Entry 1I94 (X-ray diffraction, 3.20 A resolution); this record covers chains A and C of the 21 polymer chains in the assembly.

== Chain A ==
Molecule: 16S RRNA
Source organism: Thermus thermophilus
Sequence (1514 nucleotides; each row starts with the number of its first residue):
     2 UGUUGGAGAG UUUGAUCCUG GCUCAGGGUG AACGCUGGCG GCGUGCCUAA GACAUGCAAG
    62 UCGUGCGGGC CGCGGGGUUU UACUCCGUGG UCAGCGGCGG ACGGGUGAGU AACGCGUGGG
   122 UGACCUACCC GGAAGAGGGG GACAACCCGG GGAAACUCGG GCUAAUCCCC CAUGUGGACC
   182 CGCCCCUUGG GGUGUGUCCA AAGGGCUUUG CCCGCUUCCG GAUGGGCCCG CGUCCCAUCA
   242 GCUAGUUGGU GGGGUAAUGG CCCACCAAGG CGACGACGGG UAGCCGGUCU GAGAGGAUGG
   302 CCGGCCACAG GGGCACUGAG ACACGGGCCC CACUCCUACG GGAGGCAGCA GUUAGGAAUC
   362 UUCCGCAAUG GGCGCAAGCC UGACGGAGCG ACGCCGCUUG GAGGAAGAAG CCCUUCGGGG
   422 UGUAAACUCC UGAACCCGGG ACGAAACCCC CGACGAGGGG ACUGACGGUA CCGGGGUAAU
   482 AGCGCCGGCC AACUCCGUGC CAGCAGCCGC GGUAAUACGG AGGGCGCGAG CGUUACCCGG
   542 AUUCACUGGG CGUAAAGGGC GUGUAGGCGG CCUGGGGCGU CCCAUGUGAA AGACCACGGC
   602 UCAACCGUGG GGGAGCGUGG GAUACGCUCA GGCUAGACGG UGGGAGAGGG UGGUGGAAUU
   662 CCCGGAGUAG CGGUGAAAUG CGCAGAUACC GGGAGGAACG CCGAUGGCGA AGGCAGCCAC
   722 CUGGUCCACC CGUGACGCUG AGGCGCGAAA GCGUGGGGAG CAAACCGGAU UAGAUACCCG
   782 GGUAGUCCAC GCCCUAAACG AUGCGCGCUA GGUCUCUGGG UCUCCUGGGG GCCGAAGCUA
   842 ACGCGUUAAG CGCGCCGCCU GGGGAGUACG GCCGCAAGGC UGAAACUCAA AGGAAUUGAC
   902 GGGGGCCCGC ACAAGCGGUG GAGCAUGUGG UUUAAUUCGA AGCAACGCGA AGAACCUUAC
   962 CAGGCCUUGA CAUGCUAGGG AACCCGGGUG AAAGCCUGGG GUGCCCCGCG AGGGGAGCCC
  1022 UAGCACAGGU GCUGCAUGGC CGUCGUCAGC UCGUGCCGUG AGGUGUUGGG UUAAGUCCCG
  1082 CAACGAGCGC AACCCCCGCC GUUAGUUGCC AGCGGUUCGG CCGGGCACUC UAACGGGACU
  1142 GCCCGCGAAA GCGGGAGGAA GGAGGGGACG ACGUCUGGUC AGCAUGGCCC UUACGGCCUG
  1202 GGCGACACAC GUGCUACAAU GCCCACUACA AAGCGAUGCC ACCCGGCAAC GGGGAGCUAA
  1262 UCGCAAAAAG GUGGGCCCAG UUCGGAUUGG GGUCUGCAAC CCGACCCCAU GAAGCCGGAA
  1322 UCGCUAGUAA UCGCGGAUCA GCCAUGCCGC GGUGAAUACG UUCCCGGGCC UUGUACACAC
  1382 CGCCCGUCAC GCCAUGGGAG CGGGCUCUAC CCGAAGUCGC CGGGAGCCUA CGGGCAGGCG
  1442 CCGAGGGUAG GGCCCGUGAC UGGGGCGAAG UCGUAACAAG GUAGCUGUAC CGGAAGGUGC
  1502 GGCUGGAUCA CCUC
Ion coordination: Mg2+ site 1 near G21 (its only coordinating residue here); Mg2+ site 2: C67, A166; Mg2+ site 3 near G78 (its only coordinating residue here); Mg2+ site 4 near C93 (its only coordinating residue here); Mg2+ site 5 near G104 (its only coordinating residue here); Mg2+ site 6: G183, C184; Mg2+ site 7 near G190 (its only coordinating residue here); Mg2+ site 8: G294, G541; Mg2+ site 9 near A377 (its only coordinating residue here); Mg2+ site 10: C526, G527; Mg2+ site 11: A555, A557; Mg2+ site 12: C579, G580; 11 more Mg2+ sites not listed
Ligand contacts: octadecatungstenyl diphosphate (WO2): A16, C511, U1177, C1379

== Chain C ==
Molecule: 30S ribosomal protein S3
Source organism: Thermus thermophilus
Amino-acid sequence (238 residues; each row starts with the number of its first residue):
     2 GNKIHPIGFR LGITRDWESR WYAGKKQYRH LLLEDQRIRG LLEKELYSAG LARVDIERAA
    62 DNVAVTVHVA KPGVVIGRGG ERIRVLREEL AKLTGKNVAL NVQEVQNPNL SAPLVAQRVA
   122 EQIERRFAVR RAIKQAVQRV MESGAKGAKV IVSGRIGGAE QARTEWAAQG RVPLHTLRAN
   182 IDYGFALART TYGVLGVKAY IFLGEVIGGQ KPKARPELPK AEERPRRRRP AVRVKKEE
Not modelled in the structure: 208-239
Ligand contacts: octadecatungstenyl diphosphate (WO2): Lys147, Gly205, Glu206

== Interface between chain A and chain C ==
Residue-residue contacts (35):
  U416(A) with Glu125(C), base contact
  A515(A) with Gly159(C), base contact
  A1037(A) with Glu161(C), hydrogen bond to the sugar
  U1038(A) with Ala163(C), hydrogen bond to the phosphate; Val195(C), hydrogen bond to the sugar
  G1039(A) with Ser154(C), sugar contact; Gly155(C), sugar contact; Val195(C), sugar contact; Leu196(C), sugar contact; Gly197(C), hydrogen bond to the sugar
  C1042(A) with Gly2(C), base contact; Asn3(C), phosphate contact
  G1043(A) with Gly2(C), hydrogen bond to the base
  U1044(A) with Gly2(C), base contact
  G1088(A) with Arg172(C), phosphate contact
  C1089(A) with Arg172(C), phosphate contact; Val173(C), hydrogen bond to the phosphate; Pro174(C), phosphate contact
  G1090(A) with Pro174(C), phosphate contact; Leu175(C), phosphate contact; His176(C), phosphate contact
  C1091(A) with His176(C), phosphate contact
  A1093(A) with His176(C), hydrogen bond to the base; Thr177(C), base contact
  C1094(A) with His176(C), base contact; Thr177(C), base contact; Leu178(C), hydrogen bond to the base; Arg179(C), hydrogen bond to the base
  G1171(A) with Lys4(C), phosphate contact; Ile5(C), hydrogen bond to the phosphate
  A1172(A) with Asn3(C), phosphate contact
  G1187(A) with Thr191(C), sugar contact; Thr192(C), hydrogen bond to the sugar; Tyr193(C), sugar contact; Gly194(C), hydrogen bond to the sugar
Interface residues without a listed pair, chain A (21 interface residues in all): G1040, C1170, G1178, U1186
Interface residues without a listed pair, chain C (30 interface residues in all): Arg127, Gly158, Ala160, Gln162, Gly171

== Summary ==
21 residues of chain A and 30 residues of chain C are in contact; the contacts include 12 hydrogen bonds.
Polar contacts include G1043(A)-Gly2(C), A1093(A)-His176(C) and C1094(A)-Leu178(C). Bound to chain A:
octadecatungstenyl diphosphate. Chain C binds octadecatungstenyl diphosphate.
Here chain A is 16S RRNA and chain C is 30S ribosomal protein S3, both from Thermus thermophilus. Entry 1I94
(Crystal structures of the small ribosomal subunit with tetracycline, edeine and IF3) was determined by X-ray
diffraction together with 1I95, 1I96 and 1I97 from the same study.
